PDB entry 8TEW | electron microscopy, 3.02 A resolution | chains I and L of the 27 polymer chains in the assembly

[Chain I (and L)]
Molecule: Major capsid protein
From: Human herpesvirus 5 strain AD169
Notes: chain L of this document is another copy of the same molecule, construct and numbering; everything in this record applies to it too
UniProt: P16729 (MCP_HCMVA); residue numbers follow UniProt; this construct covers 1-1370
Amino-acid sequence (1370 residues; each row starts with the number of its first residue):
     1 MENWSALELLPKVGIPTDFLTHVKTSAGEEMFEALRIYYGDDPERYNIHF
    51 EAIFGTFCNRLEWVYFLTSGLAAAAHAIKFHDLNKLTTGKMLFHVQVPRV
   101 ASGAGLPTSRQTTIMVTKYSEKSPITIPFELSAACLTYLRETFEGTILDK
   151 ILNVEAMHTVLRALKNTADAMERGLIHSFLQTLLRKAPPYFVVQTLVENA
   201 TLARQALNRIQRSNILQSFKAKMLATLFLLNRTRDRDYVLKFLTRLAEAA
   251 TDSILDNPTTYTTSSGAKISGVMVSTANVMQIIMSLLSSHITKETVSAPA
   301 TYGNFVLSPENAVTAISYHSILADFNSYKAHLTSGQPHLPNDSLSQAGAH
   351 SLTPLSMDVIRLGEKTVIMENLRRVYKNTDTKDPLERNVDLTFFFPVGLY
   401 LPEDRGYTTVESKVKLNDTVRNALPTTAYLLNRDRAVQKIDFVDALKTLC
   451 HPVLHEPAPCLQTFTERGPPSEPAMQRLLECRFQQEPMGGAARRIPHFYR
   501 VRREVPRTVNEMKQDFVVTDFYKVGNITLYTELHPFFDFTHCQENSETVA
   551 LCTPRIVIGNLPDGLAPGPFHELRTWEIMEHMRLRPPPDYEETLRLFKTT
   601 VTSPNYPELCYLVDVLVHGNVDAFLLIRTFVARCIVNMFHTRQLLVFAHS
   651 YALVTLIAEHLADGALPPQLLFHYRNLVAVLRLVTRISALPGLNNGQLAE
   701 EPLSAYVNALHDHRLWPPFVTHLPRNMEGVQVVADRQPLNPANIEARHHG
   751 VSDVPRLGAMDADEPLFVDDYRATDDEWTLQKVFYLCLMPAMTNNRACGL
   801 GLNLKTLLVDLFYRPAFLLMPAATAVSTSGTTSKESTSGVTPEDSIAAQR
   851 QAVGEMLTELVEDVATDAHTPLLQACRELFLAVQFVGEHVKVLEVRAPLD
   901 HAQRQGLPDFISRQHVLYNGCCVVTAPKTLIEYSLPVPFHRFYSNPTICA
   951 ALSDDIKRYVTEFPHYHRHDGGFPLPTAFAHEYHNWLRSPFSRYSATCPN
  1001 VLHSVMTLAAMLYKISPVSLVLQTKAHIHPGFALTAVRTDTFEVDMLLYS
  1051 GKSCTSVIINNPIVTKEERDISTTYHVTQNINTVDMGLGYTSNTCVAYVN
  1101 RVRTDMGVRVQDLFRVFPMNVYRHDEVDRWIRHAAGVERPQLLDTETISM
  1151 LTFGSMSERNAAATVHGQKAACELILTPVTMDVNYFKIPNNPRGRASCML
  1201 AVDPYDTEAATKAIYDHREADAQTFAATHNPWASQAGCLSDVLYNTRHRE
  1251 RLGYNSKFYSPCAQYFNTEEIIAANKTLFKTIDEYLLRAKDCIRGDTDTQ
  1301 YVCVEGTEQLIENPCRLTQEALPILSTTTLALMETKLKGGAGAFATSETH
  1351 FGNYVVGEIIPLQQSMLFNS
Unresolved in the structure: 825-844
Cystine bridges: Cys1292-Cys1303

[Chain I / chain L interface]
Contacting residue pairs (75):
  His81(I) - Glu144(L)  salt bridge
  His81(I) - Thr146(L)
  Asp82(I) - Thr146(L)  hydrogen bond
  Lys85(I) - Asp149(L)  salt bridge
  Lys90(I) - Glu2(L)  salt bridge
  Leu92(I) - Glu2(L)
  Leu92(I) - Leu7(L)  hydrophobic
  Phe93(I) - Leu7(L)
  His94(I) - Lys12(L)
  Gln111(I) - Tyr39(L)
  Gln111(I) - Gly40(L)  hydrogen bond (backbone-backbone)
  Thr112(I) - Lys24(L)
  Thr112(I) - Ile37(L)
  Thr112(I) - Tyr38(L)  hydrogen bond (side chain-backbone)
  Thr112(I) - Tyr39(L)
  Thr113(I) - Arg36(L)
  Thr113(I) - Ile37(L)
  Thr113(I) - Tyr38(L)  hydrogen bond (backbone-backbone)
  Ile114(I) - Val23(L)  hydrophobic
  Ile114(I) - Leu35(L)  hydrophobic
  Ile114(I) - Arg36(L)
  Met115(I) - Trp4(L)  hydrophobic
  Met115(I) - Leu7(L)  hydrophobic
  Met115(I) - Glu8(L)
  Met115(I) - Leu35(L)
  Met115(I) - Arg36(L)  hydrogen bond (backbone-backbone)
  Met115(I) - Tyr38(L)  hydrophobic
  Val116(I) - Phe32(L)  hydrophobic
  Val116(I) - Ala34(L)
  Val116(I) - Leu35(L)  hydrophobic
  Thr117(I) - Trp4(L)
  Thr117(I) - Glu33(L)
  Thr117(I) - Ala34(L)
  Tyr119(I) - Glu2(L)  hydrogen bond
  Tyr119(I) - Glu33(L)
  Leu196(I) - Leu20(L)  hydrophobic
  Val197(I) - Leu20(L)  hydrophobic
  Ala200(I) - Leu20(L)
  Ala203(I) - His22(L)
  Ala203(I) - Thr25(L)  hydrogen bond (backbone-side chain)
  Arg204(I) - His22(L)
  Arg204(I) - Lys24(L)
  Arg204(I) - Thr25(L)
  Gln205(I) - Thr25(L)  hydrogen bond (backbone-side chain)
  Ala206(I) - Glu29(L)
  Leu207(I) - Glu29(L)  hydrogen bond (backbone-side chain)
  Thr251(I) - Asp18(L)
  Thr251(I) - Leu20(L)
  Asp252(I) - Asp18(L)  hydrogen bond (backbone-side chain)
  Ile254(I) - Ile15(L)
  Leu307(I) - Ile147(L)
  Pro309(I) - Ile147(L)
  Ala312(I) - Ile147(L)  hydrophobic
  Ala312(I) - Leu148(L)  hydrophobic
  Tyr328(I) - Pro11(L)
  His331(I) - Pro11(L)
  Pro337(I) - Pro11(L)
  Pro337(I) - Lys12(L)  hydrogen bond (backbone-backbone)
  His338(I) - Lys12(L)
  Leu339(I) - Pro11(L)  hydrophobic
  Leu339(I) - Lys12(L)  hydrogen bond (backbone-backbone)
  Leu339(I) - Val13(L)  hydrophobic
  Asn341(I) - Val13(L)
  Asn1061(I) - Glu144(L)  hydrogen bond
  Leu1088(I) - Thr17(L)
  Leu1088(I) - Phe19(L)  hydrophobic
  Tyr1090(I) - Met31(L)  hydrophobic
  Tyr1205(I) - Glu30(L)  hydrogen bond
  Thr1277(I) - Glu29(L)  hydrogen bond (side chain-backbone)
  Thr1277(I) - Glu30(L)
  Leu1278(I) - Glu29(L)  hydrogen bond (backbone-side chain)
  Phe1279(I) - Ser26(L)
  Phe1279(I) - Glu29(L)
  Phe1279(I) - Met31(L)  hydrophobic
  Lys1280(I) - Glu30(L)  salt bridge
Also at the interface, not in a pair above, chain I (55 interface residues in all): Val95, Arg110, Lys118, Val193, Ala249, Ser308, Ile316, Leu322, Leu332, Gln336, Asp342, Gly1089
Also at the interface, not in a pair above, chain L (38 interface residues in all): Leu9, Leu10, Thr21, Ile151

[Summary]
55 residues of chain I face 38 of chain L across their interface, with 16 hydrogen bonds and 4 salt bridges.
Among the polar pairs are His81(I)-Glu144(L), Lys85(I)-Asp149(L) and Lys90(I)-Glu2(L).
Chain I and chain L are both Major capsid protein (Human herpesvirus 5 strain AD169); the structure, Human
cytomegalovirus penton vertex, CVSC-bound configuration, was determined by electron microscopy together with
8TEP, 8TES, 8TET and 8TEU from the same study.
